PDB entry 7C9T | electron microscopy, 2.90 A resolution | chains A and C of the 3 polymer chains in the assembly

Chain A:
Name: VP1
Source organism: Echovirus E30
Sequence (292 residues; each row starts with the number of its first residue):
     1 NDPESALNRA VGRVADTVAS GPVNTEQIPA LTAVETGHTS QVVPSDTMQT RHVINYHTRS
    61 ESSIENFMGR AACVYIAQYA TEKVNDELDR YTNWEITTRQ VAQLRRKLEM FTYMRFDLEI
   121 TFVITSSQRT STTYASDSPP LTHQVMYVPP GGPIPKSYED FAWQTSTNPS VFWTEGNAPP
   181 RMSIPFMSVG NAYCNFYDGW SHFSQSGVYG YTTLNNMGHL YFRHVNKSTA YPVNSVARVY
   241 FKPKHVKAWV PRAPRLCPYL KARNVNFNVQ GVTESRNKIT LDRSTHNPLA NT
Not modelled in the structure: 1-43, 285-292

Chain C:
Name: VP3
Source organism: Echovirus E30
Sequence (238 residues; numbered 1 to 238; the number before each row is that of its first residue):
     1 GLPTMNTPGS TQFLTSDDFQ SPSAMPQFDV TPEIQIPGQV RNLMEIAEVD SVVPVNNTEG
    61 HVNSMEAYRI PVRPQTSSGE QVFGFQLQPG HDSVLKHTLL GEILNYYANW SGSMKLTFMY
   121 CGAAMATGKF LIAYSPPGAG VPGSRRDAML GTHVIWDVGL QSSCVLCVPW ISQTNYRYVT
   181 SDAYTDAGYI TCWYQTSIVT PPDIPTTSTI LCFVSACNDF SVRLLRDTPF ITQQALFQ
Not modelled in the structure: 234-238

Chain A / chain C interface:
Pairs across the interface (164):
  Ser45(A) - Arg177(C)  hydrogen bond
  Asp46(A) - Arg177(C)  salt bridge
  Asp46(A) - Ala183(C)
  Asp46(A) - Tyr184(C)  hydrogen bond (backbone-backbone)
  Thr47(A) - Tyr184(C)
  Met48(A) - Gln88(C)  hydrogen bond
  Met48(A) - Gln173(C)
  Met48(A) - Thr174(C)
  Met48(A) - Asn175(C)
  Met48(A) - Thr180(C)
  Met48(A) - Ala183(C)  hydrophobic
  Met48(A) - Tyr184(C)  hydrogen bond (backbone-backbone)
  Met48(A) - Thr185(C)
  Met48(A) - Asp186(C)
  Gln49(A) - Ser172(C)
  Gln49(A) - Gln173(C)
  Gln49(A) - Thr174(C)
  Gln49(A) - Asp186(C)
  Thr50(A) - Pro137(C)
  Thr50(A) - Trp170(C)
  Thr50(A) - Ser172(C)
  Thr50(A) - Asp186(C)
  Arg51(A) - Tyr176(C)  hydrogen bond
  His52(A) - Trp170(C)
  Tyr56(A) - Arg223(C)  hydrogen bond
  His57(A) - Asp219(C)
  Thr58(A) - Ser221(C)
  Thr58(A) - Val222(C)
  Arg59(A) - Asn42(C)  hydrogen bond (backbone-side chain)
  Arg59(A) - Met44(C)
  Arg59(A) - Glu48(C)  salt bridge
  Arg59(A) - Asn218(C)
  Arg59(A) - Asp219(C)
  Arg59(A) - Phe220(C)
  Glu61(A) - Tyr107(C)  hydrogen bond (backbone-side chain)
  Glu61(A) - Arg223(C)
  Glu61(A) - Leu224(C)  hydrogen bond (side chain-backbone)
  Glu61(A) - Leu225(C)  hydrogen bond (side chain-backbone)
  Ser62(A) - Asn42(C)  hydrogen bond
  Ser62(A) - Leu43(C)  hydrogen bond (backbone-backbone)
  Ser62(A) - Met44(C)  hydrogen bond (side chain-backbone)
  Ser62(A) - Tyr107(C)
  Ser62(A) - Val222(C)
  Ser63(A) - Arg41(C)
  Ser63(A) - Asn42(C)
  Ile64(A) - Val40(C)
  Ile64(A) - Arg41(C)  hydrogen bond (backbone-backbone)
  Ile64(A) - Leu43(C)  hydrophobic
  Asn66(A) - Leu225(C)
  Phe67(A) - Leu43(C)  hydrophobic
  Phe67(A) - Tyr107(C)
  Phe67(A) - Leu225(C)  hydrophobic
  Arg70(A) - Leu225(C)
  Ala71(A) - Thr15(C)
  Gln100(A) - Gln233(C)
  Ala102(A) - Ile231(C)  hydrophobic
  Ala102(A) - Gln233(C)
  Gln103(A) - Asp227(C)  hydrogen bond
  Gln103(A) - Thr228(C)
  Gln103(A) - Ile231(C)
  Arg106(A) - Glu102(C)  salt bridge
  Arg106(A) - Tyr106(C)
  Arg106(A) - Phe230(C)
  Arg106(A) - Ile231(C)
  Lys107(A) - Tyr106(C)
  Met110(A) - Tyr106(C)  hydrophobic
  Phe111(A) - Val40(C)  hydrophobic
  Phe111(A) - Ile46(C)  hydrophobic
  Arg115(A) - Val30(C)
  Arg115(A) - Thr31(C)  hydrogen bond (side chain-backbone)
  Arg115(A) - Pro32(C)
  Arg115(A) - Glu33(C)
  Glu119(A) - Phe19(C)
  Glu119(A) - Ser21(C)
  Thr121(A) - Phe13(C)
  Val123(A) - Phe13(C)  hydrophobic
  Tyr147(A) - Met25(C)  hydrophobic
  Pro149(A) - Met25(C)  hydrophobic
  Pro169(A) - Ala24(C)
  Pro179(A) - Phe13(C)  hydrophobic
  Arg181(A) - Phe13(C)
  Arg181(A) - Asp17(C)  salt bridge
  Arg181(A) - Ser21(C)
  Arg181(A) - Pro22(C)
  Met182(A) - Ser21(C)  hydrogen bond (backbone-side chain)
  Met182(A) - Pro22(C)
  Met182(A) - Ala24(C)  hydrophobic
  Ser183(A) - Ser21(C)
  Ser183(A) - Pro22(C)  hydrogen bond (backbone-backbone)
  Ser183(A) - Ser23(C)
  Ser183(A) - Ala24(C)  hydrogen bond (backbone-backbone)
  Ser183(A) - Met25(C)
  Ile184(A) - Ala24(C)  hydrophobic
  Pro185(A) - Met25(C)
  Pro185(A) - Phe28(C)  hydrophobic
  Phe186(A) - Phe28(C)
  Phe186(A) - Val30(C)  hydrophobic
  Met187(A) - Met25(C)  hydrophobic
  Met187(A) - Phe28(C)  hydrophobic
  Ser188(A) - Thr31(C)  hydrogen bond (backbone-side chain)
  Val189(A) - Thr31(C)  hydrogen bond (backbone-side chain)
  Gly190(A) - Thr31(C)
  Asn191(A) - Thr31(C)
  Asn191(A) - Pro32(C)  hydrogen bond (side chain-backbone)
  Asn191(A) - Ile34(C)
  Tyr240(A) - Phe13(C)  hydrophobic
  Lys242(A) - Asp17(C)
  Lys247(A) - Glu33(C)  salt bridge
  Ala248(A) - Gln39(C)
  Ala248(A) - Val40(C)  hydrogen bond (backbone-backbone)
  Trp249(A) - Ile36(C)  hydrogen bond (side chain-backbone)
  Trp249(A) - Gly38(C)
  Trp249(A) - Gln39(C)
  Val250(A) - Pro37(C)
  Val250(A) - Gly38(C)  hydrogen bond (backbone-backbone)
  Pro251(A) - Gly38(C)
  Pro251(A) - Ile46(C)  hydrophobic
  Pro254(A) - Leu99(C)
  Pro254(A) - Glu102(C)
  Gln270(A) - Asn63(C)
  Gly271(A) - Val62(C)
  Gly271(A) - Asn63(C)  hydrogen bond (backbone-side chain)
  Val272(A) - Val62(C)  hydrogen bond (backbone-backbone)
  Val272(A) - Ala67(C)  hydrophobic
  Val272(A) - Tyr68(C)
  Val272(A) - His97(C)
  Thr273(A) - Pro54(C)
  Thr273(A) - Asn57(C)
  Thr273(A) - Val62(C)
  Thr273(A) - Ser93(C)  hydrogen bond (side chain-backbone)
  Thr273(A) - His97(C)
  Glu274(A) - Asn57(C)  hydrogen bond (backbone-side chain)
  Glu274(A) - Val62(C)
  Glu274(A) - Ser93(C)
  Glu274(A) - Lys96(C)  salt bridge
  Glu274(A) - His97(C)  salt bridge
  Ser275(A) - Asn57(C)
  Ser275(A) - Thr58(C)
  Ser275(A) - Glu59(C)  hydrogen bond
  Arg276(A) - Val55(C)  hydrogen bond (side chain-backbone)
  Arg276(A) - Asn57(C)  hydrogen bond (backbone-backbone)
  Arg276(A) - Thr58(C)
  Arg276(A) - Glu59(C)
  Arg276(A) - Gly84(C)  hydrogen bond (side chain-backbone)
  Arg276(A) - Val94(C)
  Ile279(A) - Val55(C)
  Ile279(A) - Asn56(C)
  Ile279(A) - Pro71(C)
  Ile279(A) - Val82(C)
  Ile279(A) - Phe83(C)
  Ile279(A) - Gly84(C)  hydrogen bond (backbone-backbone)
  Thr280(A) - Gln81(C)
  Thr280(A) - Val82(C)
  Thr280(A) - Phe83(C)
  Leu281(A) - Gln81(C)
  Leu281(A) - Gly84(C)
  Leu281(A) - Phe85(C)
  Leu281(A) - Val141(C)  hydrophobic
  Leu281(A) - Tyr189(C)  hydrophobic
  Leu281(A) - Thr191(C)
  Asp282(A) - Val141(C)
  Arg283(A) - Val141(C)
  Ser284(A) - Val141(C)
  Ser284(A) - Gly143(C)
Other interface residues (no listed pair), chain A (73 interface residues in all): Val101, Tyr113, Ala178, Ala192, Leu256, Asn277
Other interface residues (no listed pair), chain C (88 interface residues in all): Thr11, Gln12, Ile70, His91, Pro142, Tyr178, Cys217

Overview:
73 residues of chain A face 88 of chain C across their interface; the contacts include 34 hydrogen bonds and 7
salt bridges. Polar pairs include Asp46(A)-Arg177(C), Arg59(A)-Glu48(C) and Arg106(A)-Glu102(C).
Here chain A is VP1 and chain C is VP3, both from Echovirus E30. Entry 7C9T (Echovirus 30 A-particle) was
determined by electron microscopy together with 7C9S, 7C9U, 7C9V, 7C9W, 7C9X, 7C9Y and 7C9Z from the same
study.
